Entry 4AA4 (X-ray diffraction, 2.30 A resolution); this record covers chain A.

[Chain A]
Molecule: Mitogen-activated protein kinase 14
From: Homo sapiens
Notes: EC 2.7.11.24, 2.7.1.37
UniProt: Q16539 (MK14_HUMAN); residues 2-360 here = UniProt positions 2-360
Sequence (365 residues; row label = number of the first residue in the row; numbers below 1 keep their minus sign (His-4 is residue -4)):
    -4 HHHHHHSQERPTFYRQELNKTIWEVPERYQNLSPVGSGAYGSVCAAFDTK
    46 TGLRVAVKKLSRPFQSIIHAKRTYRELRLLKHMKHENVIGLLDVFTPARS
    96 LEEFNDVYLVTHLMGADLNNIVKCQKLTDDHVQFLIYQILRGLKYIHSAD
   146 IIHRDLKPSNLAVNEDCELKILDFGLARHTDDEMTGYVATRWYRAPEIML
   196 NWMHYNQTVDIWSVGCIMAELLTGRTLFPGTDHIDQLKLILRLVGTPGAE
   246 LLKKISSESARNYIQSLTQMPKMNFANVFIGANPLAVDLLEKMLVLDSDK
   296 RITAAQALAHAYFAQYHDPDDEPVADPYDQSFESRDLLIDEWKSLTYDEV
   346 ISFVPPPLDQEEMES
Unresolved in the structure: -4 to 4, 118-121, 356-360
Construct notes: expression tag (-4 to 1)
Small-molecule neighbours: QC0 (N-[4-methyl-3-[6-(4-methylpiperazin-1-yl)-4-oxidanylidene-quinazolin-3-yl]phenyl]furan-3-carboxamide): Val30, Gly31, Ser32, Gly33, Val38, Ala51, Val52, Lys53, Glu71, Leu74, Leu75, Ile84, Leu104, Thr106, His107, Leu108, Asp112, Leu167, Asp168, Phe169, Leu171
Curated features (UniProtKB/Swiss-Prot):
  - motif: Thr180 to Tyr182 (TXY)
  - active site: Asp168 (Proton acceptor)
  - binding site (ATP): Val30 to Val38, Lys53
  - modified residue: Ser2 (N-acetylserine), Thr16 (Phosphothreonine), Lys53 (N6-acetyllysine), Lys152 (N6-acetyllysine), Thr180 (Phosphothreonine), Tyr182 (Phosphotyrosine), Thr263 (Phosphothreonine), Tyr323 (Phosphotyrosine)
  - natural variant: Ala51 (A51V: In a gastric adenocarcinoma sample), Pro322 (P322R: In a lung adenocarcinoma sample)
  - mutagenesis: Ala34 (A34V: Lowered kinase activity), Lys53 (K53R: Loss of kinase activity), Lys54 (K54R: Impairs MAP2K6/MKK6-dependent autophosphorylation), Tyr69 (Y69H: Lowered kinase activity), Asp168 (D168A: Loss of kinase activity), Thr175 (T175A: No effect on either the kinase activity or tyrosine phosphorylation), Asp176 (D176A: Emulation of the active state. Increase in activity; when associated with S-327 or L-327), Asp177 (D177A: Loss of kinase activity), Thr180 (T180E: Loss of kinase activity), Tyr182 (Y182F: Loss of kinase activity), Ala320 (A320T: Lowered kinase activity), Phe327 (F327L: Emulation of the active state. Increase in activity; when associated with A-176; F327S: Emulation of the active state. Increase in activity; when associated with A-176), 1 further mutagenesis entry in UniProt

[Overview]
Chain A binds compound QC0. UniProt lists active-site residue Asp168, 10 ATP-binding residues and 13
mutagenesis sites.
Chain A is Mitogen-activated protein kinase 14 (Homo sapiens); the structure, P38ALPHA map kinase bound to
cmpd 22, was determined by X-ray diffraction together with 4A9Y, 4AA0, 4AA5 and 4AAC from the same study.
